8XKI - chains A and B of the 4 polymer chains in the assembly; structure by electron microscopy, 3.20 A resolution.

# Chain A (and B)
Molecule: Spike glycoprotein
Source organism: Severe acute respiratory syndrome coronavirus 2
Notes: chain B of this document is another copy of the same molecule, construct and numbering; everything in this record applies to it too
UniProtKB: P0DTC2 (SPIKE_SARS2); residue numbers follow UniProt; this construct covers 1-1208
Chain sequence (1288 residues; numbered 1 to 1288; the number before each row is that of its first residue):
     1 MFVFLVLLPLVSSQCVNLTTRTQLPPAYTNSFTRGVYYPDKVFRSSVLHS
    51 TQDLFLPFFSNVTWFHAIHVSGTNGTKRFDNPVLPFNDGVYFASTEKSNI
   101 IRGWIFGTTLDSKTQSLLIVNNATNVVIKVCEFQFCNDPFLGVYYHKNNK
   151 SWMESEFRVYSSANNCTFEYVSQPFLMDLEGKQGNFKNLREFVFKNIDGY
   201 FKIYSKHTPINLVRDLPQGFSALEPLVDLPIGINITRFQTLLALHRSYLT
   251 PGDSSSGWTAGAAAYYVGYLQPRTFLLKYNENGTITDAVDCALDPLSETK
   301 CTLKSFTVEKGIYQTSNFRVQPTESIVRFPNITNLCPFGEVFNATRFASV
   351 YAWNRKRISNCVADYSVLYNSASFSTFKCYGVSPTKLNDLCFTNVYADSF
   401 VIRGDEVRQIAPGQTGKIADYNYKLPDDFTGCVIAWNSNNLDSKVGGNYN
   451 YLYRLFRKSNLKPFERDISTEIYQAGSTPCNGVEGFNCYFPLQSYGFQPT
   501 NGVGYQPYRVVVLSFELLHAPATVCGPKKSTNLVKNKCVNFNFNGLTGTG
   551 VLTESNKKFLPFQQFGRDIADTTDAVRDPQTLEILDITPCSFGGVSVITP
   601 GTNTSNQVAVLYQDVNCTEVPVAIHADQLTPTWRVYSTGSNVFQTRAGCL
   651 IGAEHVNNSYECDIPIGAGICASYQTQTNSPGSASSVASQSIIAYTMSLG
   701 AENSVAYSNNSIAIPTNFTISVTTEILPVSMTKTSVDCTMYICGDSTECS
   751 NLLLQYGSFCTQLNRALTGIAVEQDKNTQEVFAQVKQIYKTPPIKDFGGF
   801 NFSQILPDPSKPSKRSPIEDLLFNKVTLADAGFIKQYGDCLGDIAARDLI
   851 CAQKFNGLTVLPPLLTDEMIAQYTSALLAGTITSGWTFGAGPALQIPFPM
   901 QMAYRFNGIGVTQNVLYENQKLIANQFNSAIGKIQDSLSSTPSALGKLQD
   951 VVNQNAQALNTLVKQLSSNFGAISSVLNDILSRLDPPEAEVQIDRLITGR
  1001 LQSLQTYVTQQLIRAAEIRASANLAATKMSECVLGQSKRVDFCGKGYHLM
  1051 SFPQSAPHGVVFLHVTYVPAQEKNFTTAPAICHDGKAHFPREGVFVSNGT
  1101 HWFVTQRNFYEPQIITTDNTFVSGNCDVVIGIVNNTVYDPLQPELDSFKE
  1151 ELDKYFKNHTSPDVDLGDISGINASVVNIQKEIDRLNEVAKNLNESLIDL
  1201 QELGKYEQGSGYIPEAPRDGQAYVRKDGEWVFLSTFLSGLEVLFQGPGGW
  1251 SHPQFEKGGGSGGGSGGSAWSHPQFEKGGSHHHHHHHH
Disordered / not traced: 1-27, 69-79, 142-154, 174-186, 244-262, 516-521, 623-636, 677-690, 828-854, 1139-1288 (chain B: 1-27, 67-78, 142-152, 175-185, 244-260, 516-521, 677-690, 829-851, 1139-1288)
Sequence notes: variant G682 (Arg in P0DTC2), S683 (Arg in P0DTC2), S685 (Arg in P0DTC2), P817 (Phe in P0DTC2), P892 (Ala in P0DTC2), P899 (Ala in P0DTC2), P942 (Ala in P0DTC2), P986 (Lys in P0DTC2), P987 (Val in P0DTC2); expression tag (1209-1288)
Swiss-Prot annotation at these positions:
  - region: N280 to C301 (Putative superantigen), R403 to D405 (Integrin-binding motif), N448 to F456 (Immunodominant HLA epitope recognized by the CD8+), P681, A684 (Putative superantigen), S816 to Y837 (Fusion peptide 1), K835 to F855 (Fusion peptide 2), D1163 to E1202 (Heptad repeat 2)
  - site: R815, S816 (Cleavage)
  - glycosylation: N17 (N-linked (GlcNAc...) (complex) asparagine), N61 (N-linked (GlcNAc...) (hybrid) asparagine), N74 (N-linked (GlcNAc...) (complex) asparagine), N122 (N-linked (GlcNAc...) (hybrid) asparagine), N149 (N-linked (GlcNAc...) (complex) asparagine), N165 (N-linked (GlcNAc...) (complex) asparagine), N234 (N-linked (GlcNAc...) (high mannose) asparagine), N282 (N-linked (GlcNAc...) (complex) asparagine), T323 (O-linked (GalNAc) threonine), S325 (O-linked (HexNAc...) serine), N331 (N-linked (GlcNAc...) (complex) asparagine), N343 (N-linked (GlcNAc...) (complex) asparagine), N603 (N-linked (GlcNAc...) (hybrid) asparagine), N616 (N-linked (GlcNAc...) (complex) asparagine), N657 (N-linked (GlcNAc...) (complex) asparagine), T676 (O-linked (GlcNAc...) threonine), T678 (O-linked (GlcNAc...) threonine), N709 (N-linked (GlcNAc...) (high mannose) asparagine), N717 (N-linked (GlcNAc...) (hybrid) asparagine), N801 (N-linked (GlcNAc...) (hybrid) asparagine) and 6 more in UniProt
  - natural variant: L5 (L5F: In strain: Iota/B.1.526), S13 (S13I: In strain: Epsilon/B.1.427/B.1.429), L18 (L18F: In strain: Beta/B.1.351, Gamma/P.1 and 1 more), T19 (T19I: In strain: Omicron/BQ.1.1, Omicron/XBB.1.5 and 1 more; T19R: In strain: Delta/B.1.617.2, Omicron/BA.2 and 4 more), T20 (T20N: In strain: Gamma/P.1), L24 to A27 (sequence variant, change not given here; In strain: Omicron/BA.2, Omicron/BA.2.12.1 and 6 more), P26 (P26S: In strain: Gamma/P.1), Q52 (Q52H: In strain: Omicron/EG.5.1), A67 (A67V: In strain: Eta/B.1.525, Omicron/BA.1), H69 to V70 (deletion: In strain: Alpha/B.1.1.7, Eta/B.1.525 and 5 more), G75 (G75V: In strain: Lambda/C.37), T76 (T76I: In strain: Lambda/C.37), 82 further natural variant entries in UniProt
  - mutagenesis: H69 to V70 (Increased incorporation of cleaved spike into virions), N121 (N121Q: Partial loss of biliverdin affinity), R190 (R190K: Partial loss of biliverdin affinity), N234 (N234Q: Increased resistance to neutralizing antibodies), N331 (N331Q: Reduced viral infectivity), N343 (N343Q: Reduced viral infectivity), L452 (L452R: Increased resistance to neutralizing antibodies. Decreases HLA binding to NF9 epitope. Increased binding affinity to human ACE2), Y453 (Y453F: Decreased HLA binding to NF9 epitope. Increased binding affinity to human ACE2), A475 (A475V: Increased resistance to neutralizing antibodies), V483 (V483A: Increased resistance to neutralizing antibodies), E484 (E484D: Increased replication in human TMEM106B overexpressing cells), F490 (F490L: Increased resistance to neutralizing antibodies and human covalescent sera neutralization), 12 further mutagenesis entries in UniProt
Disulfides: C131-C166, C336-C361, C379-C432, C480-C488, C617-C649, C662-C671, C738-C760, C743-C749, C1032-C1043, C1082-C1126
Covalently attached groups: N-acetylglucosamine (NAG) linked to N282, N331, N709, N717, N801, N1074, N1098, N1134

# Chain A / chain B interface
Residue-residue contacts - 100 pairs, chain A then chain B:
  N317(A) with D737(B), hydrogen bond
  R319(A) with D745(B)
  R357(A) with P230(B)
  G381(A) with R983(B); L984(B)
  V382(A) with R983(B)
  S383(A) with R983(B), hydrogen bond (backbone-backbone); L984(B)
  K386(A) with S982(B); R983(B)
  L390(A) with S982(B); R983(B)
  N394(A) with Y200(B), hydrogen bond
  Y396(A) with P230(B)
  T547(A) with N978(B), hydrogen bond (backbone-side chain)
  K557(A) with F43(B)
  K558(A) with F43(B); N282(B)
  F559(A) with F43(B), hydrophobic
  L560(A) with Y38(B); N282(B); G283(B); T284(B)
  F562(A) with K41(B)
  Q563(A) with V42(B); F43(B)
  Q564(A) with K41(B)
  F565(A) with V42(B); F43(B), hydrogen bond (backbone-backbone)
  G566(A) with F43(B)
  R567(A) with V42(B); F43(B), hydrogen bond (backbone-backbone); R44(B)
  P589(A) with F855(B), hydrophobic
  F592(A) with G857(B)
  Q613(A) with L861(B)
  P665(A) with L864(B), hydrophobic
  A668(A) with P863(B), hydrogen bond (backbone-backbone); L864(B)
  G669(A) with L864(B), hydrogen bond (backbone-backbone)
  M697(A) with L865(B), hydrophobic; M869(B), hydrophobic
  L699(A) with M869(B); Q872(B); Y873(B)
  A701(A) with Q787(B); I788(B), hydrogen bond (backbone-backbone)
  E702(A) with I788(B); K790(B), salt bridge
  N703(A) with Q787(B), hydrogen bond; I788(B), hydrogen bond (backbone-backbone); Y789(B); K790(B)
  V705(A) with Q895(B)
  A706(A) with Q895(B)
  Y707(A) with D796(B), hydrogen bond (side chain-backbone); F797(B); I896(B); P897(B), hydrophobic; F898(B)
  N709(A) with D796(B); P897(B)
  S711(A) with Q895(B), hydrogen bond; P897(B)
  I712(A) with Q895(B)
  A713(A) with L894(B), hydrophobic; Q895(B)
  P715(A) with L894(B)
  Q957(A) with R765(B)
  T961(A) with S758(B)
  Q965(A) with Y756(B); S758(B), hydrogen bond; F759(B)
  S968(A) with Q755(B)
  N969(A) with Q755(B)
  F970(A) with Q755(B), hydrogen bond (backbone-backbone); Y756(B)
  P987(A) with G413(B)
  R995(A) with D994(B), salt bridge
  Q1002(A) with F759(B)
  S1003(A) with F759(B)
  T1006(A) with Q1005(B)
  R1039(A) with E1031(B), salt bridge; R1039(B)
  V1040(A) with S1030(B); E1031(B)
  G1046(A) with A890(B)
  P1069(A) with A890(B); P892(B)
  E1072(A) with P892(B); L894(B)
  T1077(A) with M900(B)
  P1079(A) with Y917(B)
  F1089(A) with N914(B); Y917(B), hydrophobic
  P1090(A) with Q913(B), hydrogen bond (backbone-side chain)
  V1094(A) with Y904(B)
  R1107(A) with Y904(B)
  S1123(A) with N914(B), hydrogen bond; E918(B)
Also at the interface, not in a pair above, chain A (79 interface residues in all): G545, A570, D571, G667, G700, S708, G971, T1009, Q1010, I1013, E1017, D1041, Y1047, F1121, V1128, V1129
Also at the interface, not in a pair above, chain B (78 interface residues in all): S45, E224, D427, M740, G757, Q762, K786, P792, T866, T883, G889, A893, N907, V963, D979, D985, T1009, L1012, I1013, R1019, T1027, L1034, G1035

# Summary
79 residues of chain A and 78 residues of chain B are in contact; the contacts include 17 hydrogen bonds and 3
salt bridges. Among the polar pairs are E702(A)-K790(B), R995(A)-D994(B) and R1039(A)-E1031(B). From UniProt:
24 mutagenesis sites on chain A.
Both chains are Spike glycoprotein (Severe acute respiratory syndrome coronavirus 2). Entry 8XKI (A
neutralizing nanobody VHH60 against wt SARS-CoV-2) was determined by electron microscopy (same publication as
8XK2).
